7W5X - chains D and F of the 9 polymer chains in the assembly; structure by electron microscopy, 3.40 A resolution.

Chain D:
Name: DNA-directed RNA polymerase subunit beta'
Source organism: Escherichia coli K-12
Notes: EC 2.7.7.6
UniProtKB: P0A8T7 (RPOC_ECOLI); numbering as in UniProt (aligned over 1-1407)
Amino-acid sequence (1407 residues; numbered 1 to 1407; the number before each row is that of its first residue):
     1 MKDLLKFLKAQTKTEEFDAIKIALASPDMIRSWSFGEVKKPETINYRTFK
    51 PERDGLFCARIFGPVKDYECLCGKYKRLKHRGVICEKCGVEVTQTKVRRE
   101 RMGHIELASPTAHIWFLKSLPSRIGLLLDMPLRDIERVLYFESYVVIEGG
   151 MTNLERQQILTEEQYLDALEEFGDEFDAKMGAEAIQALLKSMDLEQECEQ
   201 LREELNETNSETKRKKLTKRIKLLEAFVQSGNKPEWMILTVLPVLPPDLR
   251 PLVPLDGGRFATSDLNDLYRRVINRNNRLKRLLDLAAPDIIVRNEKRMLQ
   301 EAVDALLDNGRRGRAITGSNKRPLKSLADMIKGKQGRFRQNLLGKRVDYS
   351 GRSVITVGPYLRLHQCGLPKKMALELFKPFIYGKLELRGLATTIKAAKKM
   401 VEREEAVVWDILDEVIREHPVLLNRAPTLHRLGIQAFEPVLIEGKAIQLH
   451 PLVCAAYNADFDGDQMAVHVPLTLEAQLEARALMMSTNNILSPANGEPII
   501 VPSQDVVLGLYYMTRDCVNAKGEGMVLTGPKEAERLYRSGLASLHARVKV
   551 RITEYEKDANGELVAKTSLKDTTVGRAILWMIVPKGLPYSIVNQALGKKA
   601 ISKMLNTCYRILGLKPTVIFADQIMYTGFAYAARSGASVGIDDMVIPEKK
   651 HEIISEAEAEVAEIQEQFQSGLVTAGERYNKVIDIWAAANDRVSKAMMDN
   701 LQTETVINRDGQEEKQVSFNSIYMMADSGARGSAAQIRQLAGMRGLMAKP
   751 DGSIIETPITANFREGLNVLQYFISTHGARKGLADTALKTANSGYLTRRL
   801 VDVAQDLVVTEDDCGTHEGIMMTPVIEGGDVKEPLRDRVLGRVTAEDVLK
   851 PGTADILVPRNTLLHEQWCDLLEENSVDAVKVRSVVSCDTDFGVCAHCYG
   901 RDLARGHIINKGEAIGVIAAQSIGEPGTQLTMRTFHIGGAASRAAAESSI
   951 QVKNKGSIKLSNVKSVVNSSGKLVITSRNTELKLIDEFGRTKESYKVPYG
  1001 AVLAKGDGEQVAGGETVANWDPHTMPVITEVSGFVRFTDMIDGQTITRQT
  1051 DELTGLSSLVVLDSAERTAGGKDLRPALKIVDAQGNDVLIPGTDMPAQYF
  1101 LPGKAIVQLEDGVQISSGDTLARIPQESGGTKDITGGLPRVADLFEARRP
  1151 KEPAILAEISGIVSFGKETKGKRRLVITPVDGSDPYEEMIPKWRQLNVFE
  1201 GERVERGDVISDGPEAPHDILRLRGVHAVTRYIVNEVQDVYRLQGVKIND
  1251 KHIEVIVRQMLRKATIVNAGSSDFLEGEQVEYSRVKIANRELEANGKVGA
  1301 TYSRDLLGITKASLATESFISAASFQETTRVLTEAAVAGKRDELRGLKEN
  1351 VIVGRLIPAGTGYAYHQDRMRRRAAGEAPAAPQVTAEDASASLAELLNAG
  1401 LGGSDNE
Disordered / not traced: 1-14, 121, 359, 933-947, 1127-1136, 1184, 1377-1407
Swiss-Prot annotation at these positions:
  - binding site (Zn(2+)): Cys70, Cys72, Cys85, Cys88, Cys814, Cys888, Cys895, Cys898
  - binding site (Mg(2+)): Asp460, Asp462, Asp464
  - modified residue: Lys983 (N6-acetyllysine)
  - mutagenesis: Gln504 (Q504P: Resistant to antibiotics salinamide A and B), Asn690 (N690D: Resistant to antibiotics salinamide A and B), Met697 (M697V: Resistant to antibiotics salinamide A and B), Ala735 (A735T: Resistant to antibiotics salinamide A and B), Arg738 (R738C/H/P/S: Resistant to antibiotics salinamide A and B), Ala748 (A748E: Resistant to antibiotics salinamide A and B), Pro758 (P758S/T: Resistant to antibiotics salinamide A and B), Phe763 (F763C: Resistant to antibiotics salinamide A and B), Ser775 (S775A: Resistant to antibiotics salinamide A and B), Ala779 (A779T/V: Resistant to antibiotics salinamide A and B), Arg780 (R780C: Resistant to antibiotics salinamide A and B), Gly782 (G782A/C: Resistant to antibiotics salinamide A and B), 1 further mutagenesis entry in UniProt

Chain F:
Name: RNA polymerase sigma factor RpoD
Source organism: Escherichia coli K-12
UniProtKB: P00579 (RPOD_ECOLI); residue numbers follow UniProt; this construct covers 1-613
Amino-acid sequence (613 residues; row label = number of the first residue in the row):
     1 MEQNPQSQLKLLVTRGKEQGYLTYAEVNDHLPEDIVDSDQIEDIIQMIND
    51 MGIQVMEEAPDADDLMLAENTADEDAAEAAAQVLSSVESEIGRTTDPVRM
   101 YMREMGTVELLTREGEIDIAKRIEDGINQVQCSVAEYPEAITYLLEQYDR
   151 VEAEEARLSDLITGFVDPNAEEDLAPTATHVGSELSQEDLDDDEDEDEED
   201 GDDDSADDDNSIDPELAREKFAELRAQYVVTRDTIKAKGRSHATAQEEIL
   251 KLSEVFKQFRLVPKQFDYLVNSMRVMMDRVRTQERLIMKLCVEQCKMPKK
   301 NFITLFTGNETSDTWFNAAIAMNKPWSEKLHDVSEEVHRALQKLQQIEEE
   351 TGLTIEQVKDINRRMSIGEAKARRAKKEMVEANLRLVISIAKKYTNRGLQ
   401 FLDLIQEGNIGLMKAVDKFEYRRGYKFSTYATWWIRQAITRSIADQARTI
   451 RIPVHMIETINKLNRISRQMLQEMGREPTPEELAERMLMPEDKIRKVLKI
   501 AKEPISMETPIGDDEDSHLGDFIEDTTLELPLDSATTESLRAATHDVLAG
   551 LTAREAKVLRMRFGIDMNTDYTLEEVGKQFDVTRERIRQIEAKALRKLRH
   601 PSRSEVLRSFLDD
Disordered / not traced: 1-78, 172-209, 396, 600
Swiss-Prot annotation at these positions:
  - DNA-binding region: Leu573 to Ala592 (H-T-H motif)
  - region: Arg584 to Arg599 (Interaction with anti-sigma factors)
  - motif: Asp403 to Gln406 (Interaction with polymerase core subunit RpoC)
  - site: Arg562 (Interaction with anti-sigma factors)
  - mutagenesis: Ala553 (A553D: Disrupts the interaction with Escherichia phage lambda antitermination protein Q), Arg596 (R596D/E: 2-fold reduction in activation of class II Crp-dependent promoters)

Interface between chain D and chain F:
Contacting residue pairs - 77 pairs, chain D then chain F:
  Glu42(D) with Arg451(F), salt bridge
  Thr43(D) with Thr449(F), hydrogen bond (side chain-backbone); Ile450(F)
  Ile44(D) with Ile450(F)
  Tyr46(D) with Ile450(F), hydrophobic; Ile452(F), hydrophobic; Pro453(F); Met456(F); Ile500(F), hydrophobic
  Lys79(D) with Asn568(F)
  Lys96(D) with Leu528(F)
  Arg133(D) with Arg93(F)
  Tyr140(D) with Thr95(F); Met100(F), hydrophobic
  Phe141(D) with Glu104(F)
  Glu142(D) with Glu88(F); Met100(F); Arg103(F), salt bridge
  Glu163(D) with Ala81(F)
  Pro251(D) with Met507(F), hydrophobic
  Val253(D) with Met507(F), hydrophobic; Ile523(F), hydrophobic
  Leu255(D) with Ile505(F), hydrophobic; Ile523(F), hydrophobic
  Arg259(D) with Ile505(F)
  Phe260(D) with Ile450(F), hydrophobic; Pro504(F); Ile505(F), hydrogen bond (backbone-backbone)
  Ala261(D) with Ile523(F), hydrophobic
  Thr262(D) with Pro504(F); Ser506(F); Met507(F), hydrogen bond (backbone-backbone)
  Asp264(D) with Ser506(F), hydrogen bond; Glu508(F)
  Arg270(D) with Arg448(F)
  Arg271(D) with Gln400(F), hydrogen bond
  Asn274(D) with Gln446(F)
  Arg275(D) with Gln400(F); Asp403(F), salt bridge
  Arg278(D) with Asp403(F), salt bridge; Glu407(F), salt bridge; Ile410(F)
  Arg281(D) with Glu407(F), salt bridge; Ile410(F)
  Leu282(D) with Gln406(F); Ile410(F), hydrophobic; Met413(F), hydrophobic
  Ala287(D) with Met413(F), hydrophobic
  Pro288(D) with Lys377(F); Glu381(F); Met413(F)
  Ile290(D) with Glu104(F); Glu381(F)
  Ile291(D) with Gln406(F), hydrogen bond (backbone-side chain); Asn409(F)
  Asn294(D) with Tyr101(F); Leu402(F); Gln406(F)
  Glu295(D) with Gln406(F)
  Arg297(D) with Met100(F); Glu104(F), salt bridge
  Met298(D) with Leu402(F), hydrophobic; Asp403(F); Gln406(F)
  Glu301(D) with Pro97(F)
  Arg322(D) with Ser506(F); Thr509(F)
  Lys325(D) with Glu508(F), salt bridge; His518(F)
  Gln335(D) with Asp516(F)
  Thr392(D) with Ser609(F)
  Thr393(D) with Ser609(F); Phe610(F)
  Ile394(D) with Leu532(F), hydrophobic; Ala535(F)
  Lys395(D) with Leu532(F)
  Lys398(D) with Leu532(F)
Also at the interface, not in a pair above, chain D (53 interface residues in all): Asn45, Arg77, Leu78, Leu252, Ser263, Leu285, Arg293, Arg312, Tyr382, Lys399
Also at the interface, not in a pair above, chain F (63 interface residues in all): Gln82, Ile91, Thr94, Met105, Val380, Leu384, Leu399, Ala447, Lys502, Glu503, Pro510, Glu515, Asp533, Thr536, Ser539, Thr569, Asp570, Val606, Asp612, Asp613

In short:
53 residues of chain D and 63 residues of chain F are in contact, with 6 hydrogen bonds and 8 salt bridges.
Among the polar pairs are Glu42(D)-Arg451(F), Glu142(D)-Arg103(F) and Arg275(D)-Asp403(F).
Chain D is DNA-directed RNA polymerase subunit beta' and chain F is RNA polymerase sigma factor RpoD, both
from Escherichia coli K-12; the structure, Cryo-EM structure of SoxS-dependent transcription activation
complex with zwf promoter DNA, was determined by electron microscopy, deposited together with 7W5W and 7W5Y.
